Entry 6J4Y (electron microscopy, 4.30 A resolution (low resolution: residue-level contacts below are approximate; hydrogen-bond / salt-bridge calls are withheld)); this record covers chains N and a of the 26 polymer chains in the assembly.

# Chain N
Molecule: 198-nt DNA strand
Sequence (198 nucleotides; each row starts with the number of its first residue; numbers below 1 keep their minus sign (DG-125 is residue -125)):
  -125 GCTTACGTCA GTCTGGCCAT CTTTGTGTTT GGTGTGTTTG GGTGGTGGCC GTTTTCGTTG
   -65 TTTTTTTCTG TCTCGTGCCT GGTGTCTTGG GTGTAATCCC CTTGGCGGTT AAAACGCGGG
    -5 GGACAGCGCG TACGTGCGTT TAAGCGGTGC TAGAGCTGTC TACGACCAAT TGAGCGGCCT
    55 CGGCACCGGG ATTCTGAT
Unresolved in the structure: -125 to -55, -36 to -32

# Chain a
Protein: Histone H3.3
Source organism: Homo sapiens
UniProtKB: P84243 (H33_HUMAN); residues 0-135 here correspond to UniProt positions 1-136 (UniProt number = residue number + 1)
Sequence (139 residues; row label = number of the first residue in the row; numbers below 1 keep their minus sign (Gly-3 is residue -3)):
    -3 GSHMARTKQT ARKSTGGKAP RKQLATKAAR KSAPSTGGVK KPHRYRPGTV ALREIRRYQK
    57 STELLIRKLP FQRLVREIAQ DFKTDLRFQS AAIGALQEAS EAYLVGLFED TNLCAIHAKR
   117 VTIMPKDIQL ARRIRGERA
Unresolved in the structure: -3 to 37, 135
Differences from the reference sequence: expression tag (-3 to -1)
Curated features (UniProtKB/Swiss-Prot):
  - site: Ser31 (Interaction with ZMYND11)
  - modified residue: Arg2 (Asymmetric dimethylarginine), Thr3 (Phosphothreonine), Lys4 (Allysine), Gln5 (5-glutamyl dopamine), Thr6 (Phosphothreonine), Arg8 (Citrulline), Lys9 (N6,N6,N6-trimethyllysine), Ser10 (ADP-ribosylserine), Thr11 (Phosphothreonine), Lys14 (N6-(2-hydroxyisobutyryl)lysine), Arg17 (Asymmetric dimethylarginine), Lys18 (N6-(2-hydroxyisobutyryl)lysine), Lys23 (N6-(2-hydroxyisobutyryl)lysine), Arg26 (Citrulline), Lys27 (N6,N6,N6-trimethyllysine), Ser28 (ADP-ribosylserine), Ser31 (Phosphoserine), Lys36 (N6,N6,N6-trimethyllysine), Lys37 (N6-methyllysine), Tyr41 (Phosphotyrosine) and 9 more in UniProt
  - lipidation: Lys18 (N6-decanoyllysine)

# Interface between chain N and chain a
Residue-residue contacts (12; chain N residue first):
  DT9(N) with Pro43(a); Gly44(a); Val46(a)
  DG10(N) with Arg40(a)
  DA17(N) with Leu65(a); Pro66(a); Arg69(a)
  DG18(N) with Arg63(a); Lys64(a); Leu65(a)
  DA26(N) with Arg83(a)
  DG27(N) with Arg83(a)
Also at the interface, not in a pair above, chain N (7 interface residues in all): DG8
Also at the interface, not in a pair above, chain a (12 interface residues in all): Ala47, Asp81

# Summary
7 residues of chain N and 12 residues of chain a are in contact.
Here chain N is a 198-nt DNA strand and chain a is Histone H3.3 (Homo sapiens). Entry 6J4Y (RNA polymerase II
elongation complex bound with Elf1 and Spt4/5, stalled at SHL(-1) of the nucleosome ...) was determined by
electron microscopy (same publication as 6IR9, 6J4W, 6J4X, 6J4Z, 6J50 and 6J51).
